Entry 3J34 (electron microscopy, 8.60 A resolution (very low resolution: no residue pairs are listed; an interface is given only as per-side residue counts)); this record covers chains V and W of the 42 polymer chains in the assembly.

# Chain V (and W)
Protein: capsid protein
From: Human immunodeficiency virus 1
Notes: chain W of this document is another copy of the same molecule, construct and numbering; everything in this record applies to it too
UniProt: Q79791 (Q79791_9HIV1); residues 1-231 here correspond to UniProt positions 133-363 (UniProt number = residue number + 132)
Sequence (231 residues; each row starts with the number of its first residue):
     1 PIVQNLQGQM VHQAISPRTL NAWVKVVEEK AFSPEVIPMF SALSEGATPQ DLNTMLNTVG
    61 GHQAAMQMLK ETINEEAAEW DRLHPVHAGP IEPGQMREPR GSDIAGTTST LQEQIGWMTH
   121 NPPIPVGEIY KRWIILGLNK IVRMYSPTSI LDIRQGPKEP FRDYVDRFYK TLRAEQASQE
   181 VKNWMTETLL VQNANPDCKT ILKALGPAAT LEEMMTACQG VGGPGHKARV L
Disulfides: C198-C218
Sequence notes: engineered mutation E92 (Ala224 in Q79791)
From the paper describing this entry:
  - mutagenesis - I201D, A204D, L205D: decreased stability
  - mutagenesis - A204C: increased stability

# Chain V / chain W interface
At this resolution (9 A) residue pairs are not listed: 27 residues of chain V and 25 of chain W lie at the interface.

# In short
The interface between chain V and chain W involves 27 residues on one side and 25 on the other. From the
paper: I201D, A204D and L205D of chain V reduce stability; A204C of chain V increases stability.
Both chains are capsid protein (Human immunodeficiency virus 1). Entry 3J34 (Structure of HIV-1 Capsid Protein
by Cryo-EM) was determined by electron microscopy together with 3J4F, 3J3Q and 3J3Y from the same study.
